7QZE - chains B and E of the 6 polymer chains in the assembly; structure by X-ray diffraction, 1.90 A resolution.

# Chain B (and E)
Molecule: Dyp-type peroxidase family
Organism: Streptomyces lividans
Notes: chain E of this document is another copy of the same molecule, construct and numbering; everything in this record applies to it too
UniProtKB: A0A7U8UU09 (A0A7U8UU09_STRLI); residues 1-316 here correspond to UniProt positions 14-329 (UniProt number = residue number + 13)
Amino-acid sequence (316 residues; each row starts with the number of its first residue):
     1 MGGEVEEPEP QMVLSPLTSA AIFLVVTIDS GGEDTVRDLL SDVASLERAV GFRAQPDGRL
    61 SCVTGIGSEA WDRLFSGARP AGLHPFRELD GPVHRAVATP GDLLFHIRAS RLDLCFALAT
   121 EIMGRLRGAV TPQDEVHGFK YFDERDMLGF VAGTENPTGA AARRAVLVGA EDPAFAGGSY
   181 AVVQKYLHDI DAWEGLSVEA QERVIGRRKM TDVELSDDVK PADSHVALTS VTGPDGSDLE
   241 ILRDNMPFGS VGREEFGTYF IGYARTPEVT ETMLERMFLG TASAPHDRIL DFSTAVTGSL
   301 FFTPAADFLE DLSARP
Not modelled in the structure: 1-6, 313-316
Construct notes: engineered mutation Ala-152 (Asp165 in A0A7U8UU09)
Ion coordination: heme Fe: His-225 (together with oxygen atom)
Ligand contacts:
  - heme (HEM): Asp-146, Leu-148, Phe-150, Val-151, Ala-152, Gly-153, Thr-154, Glu-155, Gln-184, Tyr-186, His-188, Ile-205, Arg-207, His-225, Val-226, Thr-229, Ser-230, Ile-241, Arg-243, Asn-245, Thr-258, Phe-260, Thr-270, Met-273, Leu-274, Met-277, Ile-289, Ser-293
  - oxygen atom (O): His-225, Arg-243, Asn-245, Phe-260
What the authors report for this chain:
  - mutagenesis - D152A/N245A: decreased catalytic activity
  - catalytic residues: Arg-243 (proposed by the authors, not directly observed)
  - mutagenesis - D152A: unchanged catalytic activity
  - mutagenesis - D152A/N245A: decreased stability in response to Compound I

# Chain B / chain E interface
Pairs across the interface (57; chain B residue first):
  Ser-19(B) with Arg-111(E)
  Arg-53(B) with Phe-142(E); Asp-143(E), salt bridge
  Ala-54(B) with Phe-142(E), hydrophobic
  Arg-111(B) with Ser-19(E); Lys-140(E), hydrogen bond (side chain-backbone); Tyr-141(E); Phe-142(E)
  Asp-113(B) with Phe-139(E); Lys-140(E); Tyr-141(E); Phe-142(E), hydrogen bond (side chain-backbone)
  Leu-114(B) with Phe-142(E), hydrophobic
  Phe-116(B) with Phe-139(E), hydrophobic; Tyr-141(E); Gly-249(E); Ser-250(E); Val-251(E), hydrophobic; Phe-256(E), hydrophobic
  Ala-119(B) with Val-251(E), hydrophobic
  Thr-120(B) with Val-251(E); Phe-256(E)
  Met-123(B) with Val-251(E), hydrophobic
  Pro-132(B) with Gly-252(E)
  Glu-135(B) with Ser-250(E), hydrogen bond; Val-251(E), hydrogen bond (side chain-backbone); Gly-252(E), hydrogen bond (side chain-backbone)
  His-137(B) with Gly-249(E)
  Phe-139(B) with Leu-112(E), hydrophobic; Asp-113(E); Phe-116(E), hydrophobic
  Lys-140(B) with Arg-111(E), hydrogen bond (backbone-side chain); Asp-113(E)
  Tyr-141(B) with Arg-111(E); Asp-113(E); Phe-116(E)
  Phe-142(B) with Arg-53(E); Arg-111(E); Asp-113(E), hydrogen bond (backbone-side chain)
  Asp-143(B) with Arg-53(E), salt bridge
  Met-147(B) with Phe-116(E), hydrophobic
  Gly-249(B) with Phe-116(E); His-137(E)
  Ser-250(B) with Phe-116(E); Glu-135(E), hydrogen bond
  Val-251(B) with Leu-24(E), hydrophobic; Phe-116(E), hydrophobic; Ala-119(E); Thr-120(E); Met-123(E), hydrophobic; Arg-127(E), hydrogen bond (backbone-side chain); Glu-135(E), hydrogen bond (backbone-side chain)
  Gly-252(B) with Pro-132(E); Glu-135(E), hydrogen bond (backbone-side chain)
  Glu-254(B) with Arg-127(E), salt bridge
  Phe-256(B) with Phe-116(E), hydrophobic; Thr-120(E)
Other interface residues (no listed pair), chain B (31 interface residues in all): Leu-24, Leu-112, Ala-117, Arg-127, Arg-253, Glu-255
Other interface residues (no listed pair), chain E (31 interface residues in all): Ala-54, Leu-114, Ala-117, Met-147, Arg-253, Glu-254, Glu-255

# Summary
The chain B/chain E interface involves 31 residues from each chain; the contacts include 11 hydrogen bonds and
3 salt bridges. Polar pairs include Arg-53(B)/Asp-143(E), Glu-254(B)/Arg-127(E) and Arg-111(B)/Lys-140(E).
Chain B binds heme and oxygen atom. The paper reports the catalytic residue Arg-243(B); D152A/N245A of chain B
reduce catalytic activity.
Chain B and chain E are both Dyp-type peroxidase family (Streptomyces lividans); the structure, SFX structure
of dye-type peroxidase DtpB D152A variant in the ferryl state, was determined by X-ray diffraction (same
publication as 7QZF, 7QZG, 7QZH and 7ZMJ).
